1EQZ - chains J and F of the 10 polymer chains in the assembly; structure by X-ray diffraction, 2.50 A resolution.

# Chain J
Molecule: 146 nucleotides long DNA
Sequence (146 nucleotides; each row starts with the number of its first residue):
   147 ATCAATATCC ACCTGCAGAT TCTACCAAAA GTGTATTTGG AAACTGCTCC ATCAAAAGGC
   207 ATGTTCAGCG GAATTCCGCT GAACATGCCT TTTGATGGAG CAGTTTCCAA ATACACTTTT
   267 GGTAGAATCT GCAGGTGGAT ATTGAT
Metal / ion sites: K+ site 1 near DA175 (its only coordinating residue here); Mn2+ site 1: DG185, DG186; K+ site 2: DG216 (shared with 1 residue of chain A); K+ site 3 near DG217 (its only coordinating residue here); K+ site 4 near DG227 (its only coordinating residue here); K+ site 5: DA228 (shared with 1 residue of chain D); Mn2+ site 2 near DG246 (its only coordinating residue here); K+ site 6 near DA256 (its only coordinating residue here); Mn2+ site 3 near DG267 (its only coordinating residue here); Mn2+ site 4 near DG280 (its only coordinating residue here)

# Chain F
Name: Protein (histone H2B)
Source organism: Gallus gallus
UniProtKB: P02279 (H2B_CHICK); numbering as in UniProt (aligned over 1-125)
Amino-acid sequence (126 residues; row label = number of the first residue in the row; numbering starts at 0):
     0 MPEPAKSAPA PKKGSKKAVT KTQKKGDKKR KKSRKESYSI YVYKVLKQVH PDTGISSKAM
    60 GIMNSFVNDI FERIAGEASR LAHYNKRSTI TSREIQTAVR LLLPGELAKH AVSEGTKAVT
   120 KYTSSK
Not modelled in the structure: 0-18

# Interface between chain J and chain F
Contacting residue pairs (21; chain J residue first):
  DA165(J) - Ser55(F)  phosphate contact
  DA165(J) - Ser56(F)  hydrogen bond to the phosphate
  DT166(J) - Gly53(F)  phosphate contact
  DT166(J) - Ile54(F)  phosphate contact
  DA170(J) - Lys20(F)  salt bridge to the phosphate
  DC171(J) - Lys20(F)  phosphate contact
  DA174(J) - Lys30(F)  salt bridge to the phosphate
  DA175(J) - Arg33(F)  salt bridge to the phosphate
  DA175(J) - Glu35(F)  phosphate contact
  DG185(J) - Ser87(F)  sugar contact
  DG185(J) - Thr88(F)  phosphate contact
  DG186(J) - Arg86(F)  phosphate contact
  DG186(J) - Ser87(F)  hydrogen bond to the phosphate
  DG186(J) - Thr88(F)  hydrogen bond to the phosphate
  DA187(J) - Arg86(F)  salt bridge to the phosphate
  DG249(J) - Arg29(F)  phosphate contact
  DG249(J) - Lys30(F)  sugar contact
  DG249(J) - Lys31(F)  phosphate contact
  DG249(J) - Ser32(F)  hydrogen bond to the phosphate
  DT250(J) - Arg29(F)  phosphate contact
  DT250(J) - Lys30(F)  salt bridge to the phosphate
Interface residues without a listed pair, chain J (12 interface residues in all): DA173
Interface residues without a listed pair, chain F (17 interface residues in all): Thr19, Tyr42, Lys85

# In short
The interface between chain J and chain F involves 12 residues on one side and 17 on the other; the contacts
include 4 hydrogen bonds and 5 salt bridges. Polar contacts include DA165(J)-Ser56(F), DG186(J)-Ser87(F) and
DG186(J)-Thr88(F). DG185(J) and DG186(J) coordinate Mn2+ site 1.
Here chain J is 146 nucleotides long DNA and chain F is Protein (histone H2B) (Gallus gallus). Entry 1EQZ
(X-ray structure of the nucleosome core particle at 2.5 A resolution) was determined by X-ray diffraction.
